Entry 8FOP (electron microscopy, 3.20 A resolution); this record covers chains E and I of the 30 polymer chains in the assembly.

[Chain E (and I)]
Molecule: Virion-associated protein
Source organism: Agrobacterium phage Milano
Notes: chain I of this document is another copy of the same molecule, construct and numbering; everything in this record applies to it too
Reference sequence: A0A482MHE7 (A0A482MHE7_9CAUD); residue numbers follow UniProt; this construct covers 1-136
Chain sequence (136 residues; row label = number of the first residue in the row):
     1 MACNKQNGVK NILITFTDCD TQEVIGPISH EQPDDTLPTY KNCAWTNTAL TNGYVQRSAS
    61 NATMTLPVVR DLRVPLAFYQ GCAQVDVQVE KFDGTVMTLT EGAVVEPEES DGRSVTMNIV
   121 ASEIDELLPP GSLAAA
Not modelled in the structure: 1-2, 134-136

[Interface between chain E and chain I]
Pairs across the interface (8; chain E residue first):
  Glu31(E) with Asn52(I), hydrogen bond
  Gln32(E) with Thr51(I); Asn52(I)
  Pro33(E) with Thr51(I), hydrogen bond (backbone-side chain)
  Asp34(E) with Thr51(I)
  Arg113(E) with Leu50(I); Thr51(I), hydrogen bond (side chain-backbone); Tyr54(I)

[Overview]
5 residues of chain E and 4 residues of chain I are in contact, with 3 hydrogen bonds. Polar pairs include
Glu31(E)-Asn52(I), Pro33(E)-Thr51(I) and Arg113(E)-Thr51(I).
Chain E and chain I are both Virion-associated protein (Agrobacterium phage Milano); the structure, Structure
of Agrobacterium tumefaciens bacteriophage Milano curved tail, was determined by electron microscopy together
with 8FQC, 8FOU and 8FOY from the same study.
